PDB entry 2Y73 | X-ray diffraction, 2.60 A resolution | chains A and B

# Chain A (and B)
Name: Membrane primary amine oxidase
Source organism: Homo sapiens
Notes: EC 1.4.3.21; chain B of this document is another copy of the same molecule, construct and numbering; everything in this record applies to it too
Reference sequence: Q16853 (AOC3_HUMAN); residues 1-763 here = UniProt positions 1-763
Amino-acid sequence (763 residues; row label = number of the first residue in the row):
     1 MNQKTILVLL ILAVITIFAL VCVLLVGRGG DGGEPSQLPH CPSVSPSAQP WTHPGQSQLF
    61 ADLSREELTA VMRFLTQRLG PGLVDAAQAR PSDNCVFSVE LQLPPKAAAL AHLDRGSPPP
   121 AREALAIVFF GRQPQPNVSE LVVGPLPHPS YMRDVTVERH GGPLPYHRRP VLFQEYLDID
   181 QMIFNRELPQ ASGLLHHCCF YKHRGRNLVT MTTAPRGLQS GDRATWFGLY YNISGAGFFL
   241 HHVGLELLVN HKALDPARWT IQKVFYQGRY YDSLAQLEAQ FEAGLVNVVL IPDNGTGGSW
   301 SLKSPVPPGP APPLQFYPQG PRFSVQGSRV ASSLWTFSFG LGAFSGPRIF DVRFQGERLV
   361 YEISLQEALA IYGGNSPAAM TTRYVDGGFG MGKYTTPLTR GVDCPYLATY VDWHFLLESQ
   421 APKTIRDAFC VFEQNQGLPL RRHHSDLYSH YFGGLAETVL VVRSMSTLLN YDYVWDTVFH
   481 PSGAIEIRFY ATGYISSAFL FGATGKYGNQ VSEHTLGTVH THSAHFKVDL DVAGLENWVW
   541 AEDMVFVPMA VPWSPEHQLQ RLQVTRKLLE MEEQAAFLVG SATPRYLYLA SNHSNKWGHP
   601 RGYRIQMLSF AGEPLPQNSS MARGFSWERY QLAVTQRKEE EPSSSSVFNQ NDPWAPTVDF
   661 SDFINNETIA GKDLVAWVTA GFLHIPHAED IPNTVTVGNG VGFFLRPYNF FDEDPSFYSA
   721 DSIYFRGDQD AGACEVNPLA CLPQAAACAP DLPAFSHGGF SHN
Unresolved in the structure: 1-54, 203-205, 763 (chain B: 1-56, 744-748, 763)
Cystine bridges: C198-C199, C404-C430, C734-C741
Covalently attached groups: N-acetylglucosamine (NAG) linked to N137, N232, N592, N666
Modified / non-standard residues: Y471 (5-(2-carboxy-2-aminoethyl)-2-hydroxy-1,4-benzoquinone; TPQ)
Metal / ion sites: Cu ion: Y471, H520, H522, H684; Ca2+ site 1: D529, L530, D531, D673, L674; Ca2+ site 2: E572, F663, N665, E667
Swiss-Prot annotation at these positions:
  - active site: D386 (Proton acceptor), Y471 (Schiff-base intermediate with substrate)
  - binding site (Cu(2+)): H520, H522, H684
  - binding site (Ca(2+)): D529, L530, D531, E572, E641, F663, N665, E667, D673, L674
  - modified residue: Y471 (2',4',5'-topaquinone)
  - glycosylation: S43 (O-linked (GalNAc...) serine), N137 (N-linked (GlcNAc...) asparagine), T212 (O-linked (GalNAc...) threonine), N232 (N-linked (GlcNAc...) asparagine), N294 (N-linked (GlcNAc...) asparagine), N592 (N-linked (GlcNAc...) (complex) asparagine), N618 (N-linked (GlcNAc...) asparagine), N666 (N-linked (GlcNAc...) asparagine), T679 (O-linked (GlcNAc) threonine)

# How chain A and chain B interact
Pairs across the interface (409):
  V209(A) - Y448(B)  hydrophobic
  T210(A) - Y448(B)  hydrogen bond (backbone-side chain)
  L218(A) - S554(B)
  L218(A) - H557(B)
  Q219(A) - H557(B)  hydrogen bond
  W226(A) - W553(B)
  G235(A) - S449(B)  hydrogen bond (backbone-side chain)
  G235(A) - Y451(B)
  G235(A) - Y724(B)  hydrogen bond (backbone-side chain)
  A236(A) - Y451(B)  hydrogen bond (backbone-side chain)
  G237(A) - Y451(B)  hydrogen bond (backbone-side chain)
  F238(A) - L447(B)  hydrophobic
  F238(A) - Y448(B)  hydrophobic
  Y270(A) - P552(B)
  Y270(A) - W553(B)
  G297(A) - E713(B)
  G297(A) - F717(B)
  G298(A) - F717(B)
  S301(A) - F717(B)
  L302(A) - R441(B)
  L302(A) - G453(B)
  L302(A) - F717(B)
  L302(A) - Y724(B)  hydrophobic
  K303(A) - F717(B)
  K303(A) - Y724(B)
  S304(A) - F717(B)
  S304(A) - Y718(B)
  S304(A) - S719(B)  hydrogen bond (side chain-backbone)
  S304(A) - S722(B)
  P305(A) - F717(B)
  P305(A) - Y718(B)  hydrophobic
  V306(A) - Y718(B)
  P307(A) - A720(B)
  P308(A) - A720(B)
  G309(A) - A720(B)
  P310(A) - Q319(B)
  P310(A) - R322(B)  hydrogen bond (backbone-side chain)
  P310(A) - D721(B)
  A311(A) - P318(B)  hydrophobic
  A311(A) - Q319(B)  hydrogen bond (backbone-side chain)
  A311(A) - R322(B)
  P312(A) - P318(B)
  P312(A) - R322(B)
  P312(A) - T458(B)
  P313(A) - Q315(B)
  P313(A) - F316(B)
  P313(A) - Y317(B)  hydrophobic
  P313(A) - E433(B)
  P313(A) - N435(B)  hydrogen bond (backbone-side chain)
  P313(A) - T458(B)
  L314(A) - L314(B)
  L314(A) - Q315(B)
  L314(A) - F316(B)  hydrogen bond (backbone-backbone)
  Q315(A) - P313(B)
  Q315(A) - L314(B)
  Q315(A) - Q315(B)  hydrogen bond
  F316(A) - P313(B)
  F316(A) - L314(B)  hydrogen bond (backbone-backbone)
  F316(A) - F316(B)  hydrophobic
  F316(A) - P750(B)  hydrophobic
  Y317(A) - P313(B)  hydrophobic
  P318(A) - P312(B)
  Q319(A) - G309(B)
  Q319(A) - P310(B)
  Q319(A) - A311(B)
  R322(A) - P310(B)  hydrogen bond (side chain-backbone)
  R322(A) - A311(B)
  R322(A) - P312(B)
  I371(A) - L562(B)
  Y372(A) - L562(B)
  G373(A) - L562(B)
  G374(A) - R561(B)  hydrogen bond (backbone-side chain)
  N375(A) - R561(B)
  P377(A) - W553(B)  hydrophobic
  M380(A) - R561(B)
  T381(A) - W553(B)
  T381(A) - L559(B)
  R383(A) - Q560(B)  hydrogen bond (side chain-backbone)
  T396(A) - R442(B)  hydrogen bond
  T396(A) - H444(B)
  T396(A) - D446(B)
  P397(A) - R442(B)  hydrogen bond (backbone-side chain)
  P397(A) - H444(B)
  T399(A) - F452(B)
  R400(A) - L739(B)
  G401(A) - A456(B)
  V402(A) - P439(B)
  V402(A) - F452(B)  hydrophobic
  V402(A) - G454(B)
  V402(A) - L455(B)
  V402(A) - A456(B)
  V402(A) - I723(B)  hydrophobic
  V402(A) - L739(B)  hydrophobic
  D403(A) - P439(B)
  D403(A) - R442(B)  salt bridge
  D403(A) - F452(B)
  P405(A) - G437(B)
  F432(A) - G437(B)
  E433(A) - P313(B)
  Q434(A) - Q315(B)
  Q434(A) - Q434(B)
  Q434(A) - N435(B)  hydrogen bond (side chain-backbone)
  Q434(A) - Q436(B)  hydrogen bond (side chain-backbone)
  Q434(A) - G437(B)
  N435(A) - P313(B)  hydrogen bond (side chain-backbone)
  N435(A) - Q434(B)  hydrogen bond (backbone-side chain)
  Q436(A) - Q434(B)  hydrogen bond (backbone-side chain)
  G437(A) - F432(B)
  G437(A) - Q434(B)
  G437(A) - R463(B)  hydrogen bond (backbone-side chain)
  L438(A) - R463(B)
  L438(A) - Y490(B)  hydrophobic
  L438(A) - T696(B)
  P439(A) - V402(B)
  P439(A) - D403(B)
  P439(A) - M465(B)  hydrophobic
  P439(A) - T696(B)  hydrogen bond (backbone-side chain)
  L440(A) - V695(B)
  L440(A) - T696(B)  hydrogen bond (backbone-backbone)
  L440(A) - V697(B)  hydrophobic
  R441(A) - T492(B)
  R442(A) - T396(B)  hydrogen bond
  R442(A) - P397(B)  hydrogen bond (side chain-backbone)
  R442(A) - D403(B)  salt bridge
  R442(A) - M465(B)  hydrogen bond
  R442(A) - T467(B)  hydrogen bond
  R442(A) - D472(B)  salt bridge
  R442(A) - T492(B)
  R442(A) - G493(B)  hydrogen bond (backbone-backbone)
  R442(A) - N693(B)
  H443(A) - T467(B)
  H443(A) - L469(B)
  H443(A) - N470(B)  hydrogen bond (side chain-backbone)
  H443(A) - D472(B)  salt bridge
  H443(A) - Y494(B)
  H443(A) - N693(B)
  H444(A) - T396(B)
  H444(A) - P397(B)
  H444(A) - T467(B)
  H444(A) - D472(B)  hydrogen bond (backbone-side chain)
  H444(A) - H757(B)
  H444(A) - G759(B)
  H444(A) - F760(B)
  S445(A) - F760(B)
  D446(A) - F760(B)
  D446(A) - S761(B)  hydrogen bond (side chain-backbone)
  L447(A) - F238(B)  hydrophobic
  L447(A) - L469(B)  hydrophobic
  Y448(A) - V209(B)  hydrophobic
  Y448(A) - T210(B)  hydrogen bond (side chain-backbone)
  Y448(A) - N232(B)
  Y448(A) - F238(B)  hydrophobic
  S449(A) - S234(B)
  S449(A) - G235(B)  hydrogen bond (side chain-backbone)
  H450(A) - F760(B)
  H450(A) - S761(B)  hydrogen bond (side chain-backbone)
  H450(A) - H762(B)
  Y451(A) - G235(B)
  Y451(A) - A236(B)  hydrogen bond (side chain-backbone)
  Y451(A) - G237(B)  hydrogen bond (side chain-backbone)
  Y451(A) - L302(B)  hydrophobic
  Y451(A) - Y494(B)
  Y451(A) - F760(B)
  F452(A) - T399(B)
  F452(A) - V402(B)  hydrophobic
  F452(A) - D403(B)
  G453(A) - L302(B)
  G454(A) - V402(B)
  L455(A) - V402(B)
  A456(A) - G401(B)
  A456(A) - V402(B)
  E457(A) - V697(B)
  T458(A) - P312(B)
  T458(A) - P313(B)
  R463(A) - G437(B)  hydrogen bond (side chain-backbone)
  R463(A) - L438(B)
  M465(A) - P439(B)  hydrophobic
  M465(A) - R442(B)  hydrogen bond
  T467(A) - R442(B)  hydrogen bond
  T467(A) - H443(B)
  T467(A) - H444(B)
  L469(A) - H443(B)
  N470(A) - H443(B)
  D472(A) - R442(B)  salt bridge
  D472(A) - H443(B)  salt bridge
  D472(A) - H444(B)  hydrogen bond (side chain-backbone)
  H480(A) - V697(B)
  A484(A) - V697(B)  hydrophobic
  Y490(A) - L438(B)
  T492(A) - R441(B)
  T492(A) - R442(B)  hydrogen bond (side chain-backbone)
  G493(A) - R442(B)  hydrogen bond (backbone-backbone)
  Y494(A) - H443(B)
  Y494(A) - Y451(B)
  G505(A) - R566(B)  hydrogen bond (backbone-side chain)
  K506(A) - Q563(B)
  K506(A) - V564(B)  hydrogen bond (backbone-backbone)
  Y507(A) - R561(B)  hydrogen bond
  Y507(A) - L562(B)
  Y507(A) - Q563(B)  hydrogen bond
  G508(A) - V564(B)
  G508(A) - R566(B)  hydrogen bond (backbone-side chain)
  N509(A) - R566(B)  hydrogen bond
  N509(A) - H599(B)
  N509(A) - Y708(B)  hydrogen bond
  N509(A) - N709(B)
  Q510(A) - W597(B)
  Q510(A) - H599(B)  hydrogen bond (backbone-side chain)
  V511(A) - W597(B)  hydrogen bond (backbone-side chain)
  S512(A) - W597(B)
  E513(A) - W597(B)
  V519(A) - L562(B)
  V519(A) - V564(B)  hydrophobic
  H520(A) - L562(B)
  T521(A) - M544(B)
  E542(A) - I685(B)
  D543(A) - L683(B)
  M544(A) - T521(B)
  M544(A) - G612(B)
  M544(A) - E613(B)  hydrogen bond (side chain-backbone)
  M544(A) - L683(B)  hydrophobic
  F546(A) - E613(B)
  F546(A) - P614(B)
  F546(A) - L615(B)  hydrophobic
  F546(A) - P616(B)
  V551(A) - L218(B)  hydrophobic
  W553(A) - W226(B)
  W553(A) - K263(B)
  W553(A) - Y270(B)
  W553(A) - P377(B)  hydrophobic
  W553(A) - T381(B)
  S554(A) - L218(B)
  H557(A) - L218(B)
  H557(A) - Q219(B)  hydrogen bond
  L559(A) - M380(B)  hydrophobic
  L559(A) - T381(B)
  Q560(A) - R383(B)  hydrogen bond (backbone-side chain)
  Q560(A) - L615(B)
  Q560(A) - P616(B)
  R561(A) - G374(B)  hydrogen bond (side chain-backbone)
  R561(A) - M380(B)
  R561(A) - Y507(B)  hydrogen bond
  L562(A) - I371(B)
  L562(A) - Y372(B)
  L562(A) - G373(B)
  L562(A) - Y507(B)
  Q563(A) - K506(B)
  Q563(A) - Y507(B)  hydrogen bond
  V564(A) - K506(B)  hydrogen bond (backbone-backbone)
  V564(A) - G508(B)
  V564(A) - V519(B)  hydrophobic
  V564(A) - I685(B)  hydrophobic
  R566(A) - G505(B)  hydrogen bond (side chain-backbone)
  R566(A) - G508(B)  hydrogen bond (side chain-backbone)
  R566(A) - N509(B)  hydrogen bond
  R585(A) - A611(B)  hydrogen bond (side chain-backbone)
  R585(A) - G612(B)
  R585(A) - E613(B)
  R585(A) - L683(B)
  Y586(A) - L683(B)
  Y586(A) - H684(B)
  Y586(A) - I685(B)  hydrogen bond (side chain-backbone)
  N595(A) - A688(B)
  W597(A) - Q510(B)
  W597(A) - V511(B)  hydrogen bond (side chain-backbone)
  W597(A) - S512(B)
  W597(A) - E513(B)
  W597(A) - A688(B)
  H599(A) - N509(B)
  H599(A) - Q510(B)  hydrogen bond (side chain-backbone)
  Q606(A) - F610(B)
  Q606(A) - G698(B)  hydrogen bond (side chain-backbone)
  M607(A) - F610(B)
  L608(A) - F610(B)  hydrophobic
  F610(A) - M607(B)
  F610(A) - L608(B)  hydrophobic
  A611(A) - R585(B)  hydrogen bond (backbone-side chain)
  G612(A) - M544(B)
  G612(A) - R585(B)
  E613(A) - M544(B)  hydrogen bond (backbone-side chain)
  E613(A) - F546(B)
  E613(A) - R585(B)  salt bridge
  P614(A) - F546(B)
  L615(A) - F546(B)  hydrophobic
  P616(A) - F546(B)  hydrophobic
  P616(A) - Q560(B)
  S619(A) - Q560(B)
  L683(A) - Y586(B)  hydrogen bond (backbone-side chain)
  H684(A) - Y586(B)
  I685(A) - V564(B)  hydrophobic
  I685(A) - Y586(B)  hydrogen bond (backbone-side chain)
  I685(A) - Y708(B)
  H687(A) - P707(B)
  H687(A) - Y708(B)
  H687(A) - N709(B)
  A688(A) - N595(B)
  A688(A) - N709(B)  hydrogen bond (backbone-side chain)
  A688(A) - F711(B)
  A688(A) - D712(B)
  A688(A) - E713(B)
  A688(A) - D714(B)  hydrogen bond (backbone-backbone)
  E689(A) - P707(B)
  E689(A) - Y708(B)
  E689(A) - N709(B)  hydrogen bond (side chain-backbone)
  E689(A) - F710(B)  hydrogen bond (side chain-backbone)
  E689(A) - F711(B)  hydrogen bond (side chain-backbone)
  E689(A) - D714(B)
  I691(A) - E713(B)
  I691(A) - D714(B)  hydrogen bond (backbone-backbone)
  P692(A) - F717(B)
  N693(A) - R442(B)
  N693(A) - H443(B)
  T694(A) - R441(B)
  V695(A) - L440(B)
  V695(A) - S482(B)
  V695(A) - D714(B)
  T696(A) - P439(B)  hydrogen bond (side chain-backbone)
  T696(A) - L440(B)  hydrogen bond (backbone-backbone)
  V697(A) - L440(B)  hydrophobic
  V697(A) - E457(B)
  V697(A) - H480(B)
  V697(A) - A484(B)  hydrophobic
  V697(A) - F704(B)  hydrophobic
  V697(A) - R706(B)  hydrogen bond (backbone-side chain)
  G698(A) - Q606(B)
  N699(A) - R706(B)  hydrogen bond
  F704(A) - V697(B)  hydrophobic
  F704(A) - G698(B)
  R706(A) - V697(B)  hydrogen bond (side chain-backbone)
  R706(A) - N699(B)
  P707(A) - H687(B)
  P707(A) - E689(B)
  Y708(A) - N509(B)  hydrogen bond
  Y708(A) - I685(B)
  Y708(A) - H687(B)
  Y708(A) - E689(B)
  N709(A) - N509(B)
  N709(A) - H687(B)
  N709(A) - A688(B)  hydrogen bond (side chain-backbone)
  N709(A) - E689(B)  hydrogen bond (backbone-side chain)
  F710(A) - E689(B)  hydrogen bond (backbone-side chain)
  F711(A) - A688(B)
  F711(A) - E689(B)  hydrogen bond (backbone-side chain)
  D712(A) - A688(B)
  E713(A) - G298(B)  hydrogen bond (side chain-backbone)
  E713(A) - A688(B)
  E713(A) - I691(B)
  D714(A) - A688(B)
  D714(A) - E689(B)
  D714(A) - I691(B)  hydrogen bond (backbone-backbone)
  D714(A) - V695(B)
  F717(A) - G297(B)
  F717(A) - G298(B)
  F717(A) - S301(B)
  F717(A) - L302(B)
  F717(A) - K303(B)
  F717(A) - S304(B)  hydrogen bond (backbone-side chain)
  F717(A) - P692(B)
  Y718(A) - S304(B)
  Y718(A) - P305(B)  hydrophobic
  Y718(A) - V306(B)
  S719(A) - S304(B)  hydrogen bond (backbone-side chain)
  A720(A) - P307(B)
  A720(A) - P308(B)
  A720(A) - G309(B)
  D721(A) - P310(B)
  D721(A) - P312(B)
  S722(A) - S304(B)
  I723(A) - V402(B)  hydrophobic
  Y724(A) - G235(B)  hydrogen bond (side chain-backbone)
  Y724(A) - L302(B)  hydrophobic
  Y724(A) - K303(B)
  F725(A) - T399(B)
  F725(A) - H757(B)
  G727(A) - F760(B)
  A731(A) - F755(B)
  A731(A) - H757(B)
  N737(A) - F755(B)
  L739(A) - R400(B)
  L739(A) - V402(B)  hydrophobic
  L739(A) - Y406(B)
  A740(A) - F755(B)  hydrophobic
  L742(A) - L752(B)
  P743(A) - Y406(B)
  P743(A) - L752(B)
  P743(A) - P753(B)
  A746(A) - P750(B)
  A746(A) - L752(B)
  A747(A) - A749(B)
  A747(A) - P750(B)
  A749(A) - A749(B)
  A749(A) - P750(B)
  L752(A) - L742(B)  hydrophobic
  F755(A) - A731(B)
  F755(A) - N737(B)
  F755(A) - L739(B)  hydrophobic
  H757(A) - H444(B)
  H757(A) - F725(B)
  G759(A) - H444(B)
  F760(A) - H444(B)
  F760(A) - S445(B)
  F760(A) - D446(B)
  F760(A) - H450(B)
  F760(A) - Y451(B)
  F760(A) - F452(B)
  F760(A) - G727(B)
  S761(A) - D446(B)  hydrogen bond (backbone-side chain)
  S761(A) - H450(B)  hydrogen bond (backbone-side chain)
  H762(A) - H450(B)
Also at the interface, not in a pair above, chain A (200 interface residues in all): D180, N232, I233, S234, F239, L248, K263, C404, Y406, V474, D476, S482, P552, K596, N618, P715, G732, P738
Also at the interface, not in a pair above, chain B (199 interface residues in all): D180, I233, F239, L248, N375, P405, V474, D476, H520, E542, D543, M549, V551, N618, S619, T694, R726, G732, P738, A740, A754

# In short
200 residues of chain A and 199 residues of chain B are in contact; the contacts include 96 hydrogen bonds and
7 salt bridges. Polar pairs include D403(A)-R442(B), R442(A)-D472(B) and H443(A)-D472(B). N-acetylglucosamine
is covalently linked to N137(A), N232(A), N592(A) and N666(A).
Both chains are Membrane primary amine oxidase (Homo sapiens). Entry 2Y73 (The native structures of soluble
human primary amine oxidase AOC3) was determined by X-ray diffraction, deposited together with 2Y74.
